Entry 5X4L (X-ray diffraction, 2.40 A resolution); this record covers chains A and C.

[Chain A]
Protein: Transitional endoplasmic reticulum ATPase
Source organism: Homo sapiens
Notes: EC 3.6.4.6
Reference sequence: P55072 (TERA_HUMAN); residues 23-196 here = UniProt positions 23-196
Sequence (177 residues; row label = number of the first residue in the row):
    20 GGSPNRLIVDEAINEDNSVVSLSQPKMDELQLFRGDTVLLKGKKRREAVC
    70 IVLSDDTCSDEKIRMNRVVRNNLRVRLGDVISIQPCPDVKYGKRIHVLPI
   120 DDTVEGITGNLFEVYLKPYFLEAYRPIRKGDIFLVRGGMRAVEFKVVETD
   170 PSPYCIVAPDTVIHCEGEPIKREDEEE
Not modelled in the structure: 20-21, 192-196
Construct notes: expression tag (20-22)
Modified / non-standard residues: Mse46 (selenomethionine; parent Met); Mse84 (selenomethionine; parent Met); Mse158 (selenomethionine; parent Met)
Curated features (UniProtKB/Swiss-Prot):
  - modified residue: Ser37 (Phosphoserine)
  - natural variant: Arg95 (R95G: In IBMPFD1), Gly97 (G97E: In CMT2Y), Ile126 (I126F: In IBMPFD1; uncertain significance), Arg155 (R155C: In IBMPFD1; R155H: In FTDALS6 and IBMPFD1; R155L: In IBMPFD1; R155P: In IBMPFD1; R155S: In IBMPFD1), Arg159 (R159G: In FTDALS6; R159H: In IBMPFD1), Ala160 (A160T: In IBMPFD1; uncertain significance), Glu185 (E185K: In CMT2Y), Arg191 (R191Q: In FTDALS6 and IBMPFD1)
  - mutagenesis: Phe52 to Asp55 (Abolishes interaction with NPLOC4; when associated with A-110), Arg53 (R53A: Minor effect on affinity for ATP and ADP), Arg86 (R86A: Strongly increased affinity for ATP. Strongly reduced affinity for ADP), Tyr110 (Y110A: Abolishes interaction with NPLOC4; when associated with 52-A--A-55), Arg113 to His115 (Severely reduced binding to DERL1), Phe131 (F131R: Severely reduced binding to DERL1), Leu140 (L140D: Severely reduced binding to DERL1), Asp179 (D179R: No effect on binding to DERL1), His183 (H183W: Severely reduced binding to DERL1)

[Chain C]
Protein: UBX domain-containing protein 7
Source organism: Homo sapiens
Reference sequence: O94888 (UBXN7_HUMAN); residues 410-489 here = UniProt positions 410-489
Sequence (83 residues; row label = number of the first residue in the row):
   407 GGSGPKAQLMLRYPDGKREQITLPEQAKLLALVKHVQSKGYPNERFELLT
   457 NFPRRKLSHLDYDITMQEAGLCPQETVFVQERN
Not modelled in the structure: 407-410
Construct notes: expression tag (407-409); engineered mutation Mse472 (Leu in O94888)
Modified / non-standard residues: Mse416 (selenomethionine; parent Met); Mse472 (selenomethionine)
Curated features (UniProtKB/Swiss-Prot):
  - mutagenesis: Pro459 (P459G: Abolishes interaction with VCP/p97)

[How chain A and chain C interact]
Contacting residue pairs (28; chain A residue first):
  Val38(A) with Phe458(C), hydrophobic
  Phe52(A) with Gln480(C)
  Arg53(A) with Phe458(C), hydrogen bond (side chain-backbone); Gln480(C); Glu481(C), salt bridge; Thr482(C), hydrogen bond (backbone-side chain)
  Gly54(A) with Thr482(C)
  Ile70(A) with Phe458(C), hydrophobic
  Leu72(A) with Phe458(C), hydrophobic
  Pro106(A) with Arg424(C), hydrogen bond (backbone-side chain)
  Val108(A) with Arg418(C), hydrogen bond (backbone-side chain)
  Tyr110(A) with Arg418(C); Tyr419(C), hydrogen bond (side chain-backbone); Pro420(C); Gly422(C); Phe484(C)
  Leu140(A) with Arg460(C), hydrogen bond (backbone-side chain)
  Glu141(A) with Leu455(C); Asn457(C); Arg460(C); Lys462(C); Gln486(C)
  Ala142(A) with Asn457(C), hydrogen bond (backbone-side chain); Arg460(C)
  Tyr143(A) with Asn457(C); Phe484(C), hydrophobic; Gln486(C), hydrogen bond
  Pro178(A) with Gln486(C)
Other interface residues (no listed pair), chain A (16 interface residues in all): Leu51, Asp55
Other interface residues (no listed pair), chain C (18 interface residues in all): Asp421, Val485, Asn489

[Overview]
The interface between chain A and chain C involves 16 residues on one side and 18 on the other; the contacts
include 8 hydrogen bonds and 1 salt bridge. Polar pairs include Arg53(A)-Glu481(C), Arg53(A)-Phe458(C) and
Arg53(A)-Thr482(C).
Chain A is Transitional endoplasmic reticulum ATPase and chain C is UBX domain-containing protein 7, both from
Homo sapiens; the structure, Crystal structure of the UBX domain of human UBXD7 in complex with p97 N domain,
was determined by X-ray diffraction, deposited together with 5X3P.
